Entry 9BLH (X-ray diffraction, 2.35 A resolution); this record covers chain A.

[Chain A]
Protein: Calcium/calmodulin-dependent protein kinase type II subunit delta
Source organism: Homo sapiens
Notes: EC 2.7.11.17
UniProtKB: Q13557 (KCC2D_HUMAN); residues 10-309 here = UniProt positions 10-309
Sequence (300 residues; row label = number of the first residue in the row):
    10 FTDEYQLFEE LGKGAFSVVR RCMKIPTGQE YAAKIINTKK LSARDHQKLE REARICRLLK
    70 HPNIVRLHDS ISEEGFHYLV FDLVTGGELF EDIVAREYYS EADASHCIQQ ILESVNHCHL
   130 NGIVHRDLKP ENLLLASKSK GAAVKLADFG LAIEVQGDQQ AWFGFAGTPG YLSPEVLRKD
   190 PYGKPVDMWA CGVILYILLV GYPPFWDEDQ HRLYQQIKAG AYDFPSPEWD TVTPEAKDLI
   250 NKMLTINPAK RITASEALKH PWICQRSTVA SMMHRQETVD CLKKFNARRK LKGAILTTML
Disordered / not traced: 10, 302-309
Small-molecule neighbours: Ribociclib (6ZZ; 7-cyclopentyl-N,N-dimethyl-2-{[5-(piperazin-1-yl)pyridin-2-yl]amino}-7H-pyrrolo[2,3-d]pyrimidine-6-carboxamide): Leu-20, Val-28, Ala-41, Lys-43, Glu-61, Val-74, Phe-90, Asp-91, Leu-92, Val-93, Glu-97, Glu-140, Leu-143, Ala-156, Asp-157, Phe-158
Swiss-Prot annotation at these positions:
  - region: His-283 to Lys-292 (Autoinhibitory domain), Leu-291 to Lys-301 (Calmodulin-binding)
  - active site: Asp-136 (Proton acceptor)
  - binding site (ATP): Leu-20 to Val-28, Lys-43
  - modified residue (Phosphothreonine): Thr-287, Thr-306, Thr-307
What the authors report for this chain:
  - binding site for Ribociclib: Phe-90, Glu-97, Asp-157
  - specificity-determining residues: Leu-92 (proposed by the authors, not directly observed)

[In short]
Ligands of chain A: Ribociclib. Curated annotation (UniProt) lists active-site residue Asp-136 and 10
ATP-binding residues. The paper reports a binding site for Ribociclib at Phe-90, Glu-97 and Asp-157; the
specificity determinant Leu-92.
Chain A is Calcium/calmodulin-dependent protein kinase type II subunit delta (Homo sapiens); the structure,
Crystal structure of calcium/calmodulin-dependent protein kinase type II subunit delta complexed with
ribociclib, was determined by X-ray diffraction.
